6R1U - chains E and I of the 13 polymer chains in the assembly; structure by electron microscopy, 4.36 A resolution (low resolution: residue-level contacts below are approximate; hydrogen-bond / salt-bridge calls are withheld).

== Chain E ==
Protein: Histone H3.2
Organism: Xenopus laevis
UniProt: P84233 (H32_XENLA); residues 1-135 here correspond to UniProt positions 2-136 (UniProt number = residue number + 1)
Sequence (135 residues; each row starts with the number of its first residue):
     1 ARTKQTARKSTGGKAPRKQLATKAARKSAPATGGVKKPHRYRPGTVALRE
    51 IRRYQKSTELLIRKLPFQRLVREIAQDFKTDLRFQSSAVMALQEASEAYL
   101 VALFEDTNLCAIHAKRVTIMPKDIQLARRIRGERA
Not modelled in the structure: 1-35, 135
Sequence notes: conflict Ala102 (Gly103 in P84233)
UniProt features mapped onto this chain:
  - modified residue: Arg2 (Asymmetric dimethylarginine), Thr3 (Phosphothreonine), Lys4 (Allysine), Gln5 (5-glutamyl dopamine), Thr6 (Phosphothreonine), Arg8 (Citrulline), Lys9 (N6,N6,N6-trimethyllysine), Ser10 (ADP-ribosylserine), Thr11 (Phosphothreonine), Lys14 (N6-(2-hydroxyisobutyryl)lysine), Arg17 (Asymmetric dimethylarginine), Lys18 (N6-(2-hydroxyisobutyryl)lysine), Lys23 (N6-(2-hydroxyisobutyryl)lysine), Arg26 (Citrulline), Lys27 (N6,N6,N6-trimethyllysine), Ser28 (ADP-ribosylserine), Lys36 (N6,N6,N6-trimethyllysine), Lys37 (N6-methyllysine), Tyr41 (Phosphotyrosine), Lys56 (N6,N6,N6-trimethyllysine) and 8 more in UniProt
  - lipidation: Cys110 (S-palmitoyl cysteine)

== Chain I ==
Molecule: 147-nt DNA strand
Sequence (147 nucleotides; row label = number of the first residue in the row; numbers below 1 keep their minus sign (DA-73 is residue -73)):
   -73 ATCGGATGTATATATCTGACACGTGCCTGGAGACTAGGGAGTAATCCCCT
   -23 TGGCGGTTAAAACGCGGGGGACAGCGCGTACGTGCGTTTAAGCGGTGCTA
    27 GAGCTGTCTACGACCAATTGAGCGGCCTCGGCACCGGGATTCTCGAT

== How chain E and chain I interact ==
Pairs across the interface (25):
  His39(E) - DA-68(I)
  His39(E) - DT-67(I)
  Arg40(E) - DT9(I)
  Arg40(E) - DG10(I)
  Tyr41(E) - DT-67(I)
  Tyr41(E) - DG-66(I)
  Tyr41(E) - DG10(I)
  Arg42(E) - DT9(I)
  Pro43(E) - DG8(I)
  Pro43(E) - DT9(I)
  Gly44(E) - DG8(I)
  Gly44(E) - DT9(I)
  Val46(E) - DT9(I)
  Val46(E) - DG10(I)
  Ala47(E) - DT9(I)
  Arg49(E) - DG-66(I)
  Arg49(E) - DT-65(I)
  Arg63(E) - DA17(I)
  Arg63(E) - DG18(I)
  Lys64(E) - DG18(I)
  Leu65(E) - DG18(I)
  Pro66(E) - DA17(I)
  Arg69(E) - DA17(I)
  Arg83(E) - DA26(I)
  Arg83(E) - DG27(I)
Other interface residues (no listed pair), chain E (18 interface residues in all): Thr45, Asp81, Lys115
Other interface residues (no listed pair), chain I (13 interface residues in all): DA-1, DC19

== Overview ==
18 residues of chain E and 13 residues of chain I are in contact.
Here chain E is Histone H3.2 (Xenopus laevis) and chain I is a 147-nt DNA strand. Entry 6R1U (Structure of
LSD2/NPAC-linker/nucleosome core particle complex: Class 2) was determined by electron microscopy together
with 6R1T and 6R25 from the same study.
